PDB entry 4VGC | X-ray diffraction, 2.10 A resolution | chains A and B of the 3 polymer chains in the assembly

# Chain A
Protein: Gamma chymotrypsin
From: Bos taurus
Notes: EC 3.4.21.1
Reference sequence: P00766 (CTRA_BOVIN); residues 1-13 here = UniProt positions 1-13
Sequence (13 residues; each row starts with the number of its first residue):
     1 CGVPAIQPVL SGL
Not modelled in the structure: 11-13

# Chain B
Protein: Gamma chymotrypsin
From: Bos taurus
Notes: EC 3.4.21.1
Reference sequence: P00766 (CTRA_BOVIN); residues 16-146 here = UniProt positions 16-146
Sequence (131 residues; row label = number of the first residue in the row):
    16 IVNGEEAVPG SWPWQVSLQD KTGFHFCGGS LINENWVVTA AHCGVTTSDV VVAGEFDQGS
    76 SSEKIQKLKI AKVFKNSKYN SLTINNDITL LKLSTAASFS QTVSAVCLPS ASDDFAAGTT
   136 CVTTGWGLTR Y
Disulfides: Cys42-Cys58
Covalently attached groups: d-1-naphthyl-2-acetamido-ethane boronic acid (SRD) linked to His57
Swiss-Prot annotation at these positions:
  - active site (Charge relay system): His57, Asp102

# Interface between chain A and chain B
Cross-chain cystine bridges: Cys1(A)-Cys122(B)
Residue-residue contacts - 21 pairs, chain A then chain B:
  Cys1(A) - Ala120(B)
  Cys1(A) - Val121(B)
  Cys1(A) - Cys122(B)  disulfide
  Gly2(A) - Trp29(B)
  Gly2(A) - Ala120(B)  hydrogen bond (backbone-backbone)
  Gly2(A) - Cys122(B)  hydrogen bond (backbone-side chain)
  Pro4(A) - Ser26(B)
  Pro4(A) - Pro28(B)
  Pro4(A) - Trp29(B)  hydrophobic
  Ala5(A) - Gln116(B)
  Ile6(A) - Val23(B)  hydrophobic
  Ile6(A) - Pro24(B)
  Ile6(A) - Gly25(B)
  Ile6(A) - Ser26(B)
  Ile6(A) - Thr117(B)
  Gln7(A) - Ser26(B)
  Pro8(A) - Ser26(B)
  Pro8(A) - Trp27(B)  hydrophobic
  Val9(A) - Val23(B)  hydrophobic
  Leu10(A) - Glu20(B)
  Leu10(A) - Val137(B)  hydrophobic

# In short
Chain A and chain B form an interface of 9 and 14 residues respectively; the contacts include 1 disulfide bond
and 2 hydrogen bonds. Polar pairs include Gly2(A)-Cys122(B) and Gly2(A)-Ala120(B).
D-1-naphthyl-2-acetamido-ethane boronic acid is covalently linked to His57(B).
Here chain A is Gamma chymotrypsin and chain B is Gamma chymotrypsin, both from Bos taurus. Entry 4VGC
(Gamma-chymotrypsin D-naphthyl-1-acetamido boronic acid inhibitor complex) was determined by X-ray
diffraction, deposited together with 1VGC, 2VGC and 3VGC.
